8TJN - chains B and A of the 6 polymer chains in the assembly; structure by electron microscopy, 3.73 A resolution.

# Chain B (and A)
Molecule: EryAI, 6-deoxyerythronolide-B synthase EryA3, modules 5 and 6
From: Saccharopolyspora erythraea
Notes: EC 2.3.1.94; fragment: DEBS Module 1, Subunit A  + EryA3 , Subunit A  + EryA3; chain A of this document is another copy of the same molecule, construct and numbering; everything in this record applies to it too
Reference sequence: chimeric construct of Q5UNP6, Q03133: residues 32-1490 from Q5UNP6 (Q5UNP6_SACER) positions 557-2015 (UniProt number = residue number + 525); residues 1491-1767 from Q03133 positions 2896-3172 (UniProt number = residue number + 1405)
Chain sequence (1784 residues; numbered 1 to 1784; the number before each row is that of its first residue):
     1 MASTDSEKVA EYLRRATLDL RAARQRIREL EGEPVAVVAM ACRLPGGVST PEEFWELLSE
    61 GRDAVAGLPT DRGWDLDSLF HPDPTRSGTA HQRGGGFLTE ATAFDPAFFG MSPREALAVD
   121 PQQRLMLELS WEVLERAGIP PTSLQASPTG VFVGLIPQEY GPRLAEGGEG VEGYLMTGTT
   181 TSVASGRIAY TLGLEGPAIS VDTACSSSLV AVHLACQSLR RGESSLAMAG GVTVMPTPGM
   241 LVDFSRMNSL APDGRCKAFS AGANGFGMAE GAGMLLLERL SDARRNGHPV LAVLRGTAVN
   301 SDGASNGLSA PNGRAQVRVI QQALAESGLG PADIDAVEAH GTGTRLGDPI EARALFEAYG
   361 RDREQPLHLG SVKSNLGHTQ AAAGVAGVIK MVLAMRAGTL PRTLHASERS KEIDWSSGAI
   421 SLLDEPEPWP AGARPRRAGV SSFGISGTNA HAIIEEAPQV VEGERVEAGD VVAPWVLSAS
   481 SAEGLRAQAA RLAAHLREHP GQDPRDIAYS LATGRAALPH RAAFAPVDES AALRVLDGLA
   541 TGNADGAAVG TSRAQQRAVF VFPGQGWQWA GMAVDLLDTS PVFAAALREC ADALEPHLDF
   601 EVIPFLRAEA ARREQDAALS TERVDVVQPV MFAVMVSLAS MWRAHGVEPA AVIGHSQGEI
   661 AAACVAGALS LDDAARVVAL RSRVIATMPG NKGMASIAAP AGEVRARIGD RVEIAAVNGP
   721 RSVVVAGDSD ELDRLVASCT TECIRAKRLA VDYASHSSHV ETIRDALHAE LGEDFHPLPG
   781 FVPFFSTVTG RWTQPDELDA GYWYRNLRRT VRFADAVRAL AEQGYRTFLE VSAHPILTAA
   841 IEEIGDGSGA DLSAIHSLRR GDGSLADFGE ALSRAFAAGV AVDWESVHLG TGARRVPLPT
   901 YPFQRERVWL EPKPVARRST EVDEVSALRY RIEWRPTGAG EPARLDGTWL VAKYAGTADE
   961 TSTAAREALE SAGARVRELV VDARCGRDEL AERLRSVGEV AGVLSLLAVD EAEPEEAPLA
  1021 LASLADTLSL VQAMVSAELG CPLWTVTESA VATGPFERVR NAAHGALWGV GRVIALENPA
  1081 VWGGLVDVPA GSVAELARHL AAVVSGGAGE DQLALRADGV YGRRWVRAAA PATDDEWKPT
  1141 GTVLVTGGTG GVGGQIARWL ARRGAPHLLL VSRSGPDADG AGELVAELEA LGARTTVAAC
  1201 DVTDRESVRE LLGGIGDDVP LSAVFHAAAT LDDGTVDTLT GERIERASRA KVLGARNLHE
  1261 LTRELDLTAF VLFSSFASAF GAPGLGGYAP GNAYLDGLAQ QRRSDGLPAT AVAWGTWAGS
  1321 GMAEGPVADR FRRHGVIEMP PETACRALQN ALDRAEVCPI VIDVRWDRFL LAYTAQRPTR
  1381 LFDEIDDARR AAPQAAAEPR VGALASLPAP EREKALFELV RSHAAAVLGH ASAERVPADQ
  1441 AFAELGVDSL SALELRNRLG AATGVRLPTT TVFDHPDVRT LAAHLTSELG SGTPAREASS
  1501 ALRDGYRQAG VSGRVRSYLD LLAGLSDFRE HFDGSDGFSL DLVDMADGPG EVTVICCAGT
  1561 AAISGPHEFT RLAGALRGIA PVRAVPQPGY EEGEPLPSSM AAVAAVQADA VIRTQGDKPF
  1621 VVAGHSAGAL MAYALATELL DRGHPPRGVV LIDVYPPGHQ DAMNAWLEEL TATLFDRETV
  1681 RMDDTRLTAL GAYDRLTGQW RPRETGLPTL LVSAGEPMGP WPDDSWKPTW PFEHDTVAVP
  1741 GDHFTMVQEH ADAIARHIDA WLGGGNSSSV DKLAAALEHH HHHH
Disordered / not traced: 1, 612-622, 686-781, 804-811, 913-1403, 1491-1784 (chain A: 1, 609-624, 684-782, 794-810, 1391-1784)
Differences from the reference sequence: expression tag (1-31, 1768-1784); conflict T1486 (Ala2011 in Q5UNP6), S1487 (Ala2012 in Q5UNP6)
Modified residues: S1449 (4'-phosphopanthetheine-serine; 4HH)
Curated features (UniProtKB/Swiss-Prot):
  - active site: S1626 (Nucleophile), H1743 (Proton acceptor)
  - binding site (substrate): T1560, A1627, D1653

# How chain B and chain A interact
Pairs across the interface (112):
  D5(B) - S6(A)
  V9(B) - V9(A)  hydrophobic
  L13(B) - L13(A)
  A23(B) - A23(A)  hydrophobic
  R26(B) - I27(A)
  I27(B) - A23(A)
  I27(B) - R26(A)
  I27(B) - I27(A)  hydrophobic
  A66(B) - F1056(A)
  A66(B) - D1118(A)
  L68(B) - F1056(A)  hydrophobic
  T70(B) - W934(A)
  T70(B) - R935(A)
  T70(B) - P936(A)
  D71(B) - P936(A)
  D75(B) - R931(A)  salt bridge
  L76(B) - P1055(A)
  D77(B) - P1055(A)
  F80(B) - P1055(A)  hydrophobic
  F80(B) - R1303(A)  hydrogen bond (backbone-side chain)
  H81(B) - R1303(A)
  P82(B) - R1303(A)
  P82(B) - G1306(A)
  R86(B) - A1355(A)
  S87(B) - E172(A)  hydrogen bond
  R93(B) - P1055(A)
  R93(B) - F1056(A)
  E159(B) - R163(A)  salt bridge
  G161(B) - R163(A)  hydrogen bond (backbone-side chain)
  P162(B) - R163(A)
  R163(B) - E159(A)
  R163(B) - G161(A)  hydrogen bond (side chain-backbone)
  R163(B) - R163(A)
  L164(B) - G239(A)
  L164(B) - D243(A)
  A165(B) - G88(A)
  A165(B) - G239(A)
  E166(B) - S87(A)  hydrogen bond (backbone-side chain)
  G168(B) - S87(A)
  E172(B) - S87(A)  hydrogen bond
  E172(B) - D243(A)
  E172(B) - R246(A)
  G173(B) - D243(A)
  G173(B) - M247(A)
  L175(B) - D243(A)
  M176(B) - M240(A)  hydrophobic
  M176(B) - D243(A)  hydrogen bond (backbone-side chain)
  M176(B) - F244(A)  hydrophobic
  T181(B) - P157(A)
  T181(B) - D202(A)  hydrogen bond
  S182(B) - D202(A)  hydrogen bond (backbone-side chain)
  S182(B) - A204(A)
  G186(B) - S446(A)
  R187(B) - L308(A)
  A189(B) - S301(A)
  Y190(B) - G303(A)
  Y190(B) - S305(A)
  Y190(B) - G307(A)
  Y190(B) - L308(A)  hydrophobic
  G193(B) - A304(A)
  L194(B) - G303(A)
  E195(B) - N300(A)
  E195(B) - S301(A)  hydrogen bond (backbone-backbone)
  E195(B) - R314(A)  salt bridge
  E195(B) - R318(A)  salt bridge
  G196(B) - S301(A)
  A198(B) - T448(A)
  I199(B) - V210(A)  hydrophobic
  S200(B) - V201(A)
  S200(B) - D202(A)  hydrogen bond (backbone-backbone)
  V201(B) - I199(A)  hydrophobic
  V201(B) - S200(A)
  D202(B) - T181(A)  hydrogen bond
  D202(B) - S182(A)  hydrogen bond (side chain-backbone)
  D202(B) - S200(A)  hydrogen bond (backbone-backbone)
  T203(B) - S182(A)
  T203(B) - A198(A)
  A204(B) - S182(A)  hydrogen bond (backbone-side chain)
  Q217(B) - R221(A)  hydrogen bond
  R221(B) - H213(A)
  R221(B) - Q217(A)
  G239(B) - L164(A)
  G239(B) - A165(A)
  V242(B) - L164(A)
  D243(B) - L164(A)
  D243(B) - E172(A)
  D243(B) - G173(A)
  D243(B) - L175(A)
  D243(B) - M176(A)  hydrogen bond (side chain-backbone)
  F244(B) - M176(A)  hydrophobic
  R246(B) - E172(A)
  R246(B) - G173(A)
  M247(B) - G173(A)
  S301(B) - E195(A)
  S301(B) - G196(A)
  G303(B) - Y190(A)
  G303(B) - L194(A)
  A304(B) - Y190(A)
  A304(B) - G193(A)
  S305(B) - Y190(A)
  G307(B) - Y190(A)
  L308(B) - Y190(A)  hydrophobic
  R318(B) - E195(A)  salt bridge
  S446(B) - S182(A)
  S446(B) - G186(A)
  T448(B) - A198(A)  hydrogen bond (side chain-backbone)
  S1449(B) - C205(A)
  S1449(B) - F244(A)
  S1449(B) - F266(A)
  S1449(B) - S309(A)
  S1449(B) - L346(A)
  S1449(B) - I445(A)
Other interface residues (no listed pair), chain B (87 interface residues in all): Y12, A16, D19, L20, R24, G67, G88, P157, G167, Y174, V183, P197, V210, E223, M240, V299, N300, D302, I445, P912, L1450
Other interface residues (no listed pair), chain A (91 interface residues in all): D5, Y12, A16, D19, L20, R24, P162, G167, T180, V183, R187, A189, P197, T203, L214, V242, V299, D302, N306, G444, T1053, G1054, Y1121

# Overview
The interface between chain B and chain A involves 87 residues on one side and 91 on the other; the contacts
include 18 hydrogen bonds and 5 salt bridges. Among the polar pairs are D75(B)-R931(A), E159(B)-R163(A) and
E195(B)-R314(A).
Chain B and chain A are both EryAI, 6-deoxyerythronolide-B synthase EryA3, modules 5 and 6 (Saccharopolyspora
erythraea); the structure, Crosslinked 6-deoxyerythronolide B synthase (DEBS) Module 1 in complex with
antibody fragment 1B2: Crosslinked State 1, was determined by electron microscopy, deposited together with
8TPW, 8TPX, 8TKO, 8TJO and 8TJP.
